PDB entry 3VR1 | X-ray diffraction, 3.00 A resolution | chain A

[Chain A]
Protein: Peptide chain release factor 3
Source organism: Desulfovibrio vulgaris
Reference sequence: B8DIL5 (RF3_DESVM); numbering as in UniProt (aligned over 1-529)
Amino-acid sequence (548 residues; numbered -18 to 529; the number before each row is that of its first residue; numbers below 1 keep their minus sign (Gly-18 is residue -18)):
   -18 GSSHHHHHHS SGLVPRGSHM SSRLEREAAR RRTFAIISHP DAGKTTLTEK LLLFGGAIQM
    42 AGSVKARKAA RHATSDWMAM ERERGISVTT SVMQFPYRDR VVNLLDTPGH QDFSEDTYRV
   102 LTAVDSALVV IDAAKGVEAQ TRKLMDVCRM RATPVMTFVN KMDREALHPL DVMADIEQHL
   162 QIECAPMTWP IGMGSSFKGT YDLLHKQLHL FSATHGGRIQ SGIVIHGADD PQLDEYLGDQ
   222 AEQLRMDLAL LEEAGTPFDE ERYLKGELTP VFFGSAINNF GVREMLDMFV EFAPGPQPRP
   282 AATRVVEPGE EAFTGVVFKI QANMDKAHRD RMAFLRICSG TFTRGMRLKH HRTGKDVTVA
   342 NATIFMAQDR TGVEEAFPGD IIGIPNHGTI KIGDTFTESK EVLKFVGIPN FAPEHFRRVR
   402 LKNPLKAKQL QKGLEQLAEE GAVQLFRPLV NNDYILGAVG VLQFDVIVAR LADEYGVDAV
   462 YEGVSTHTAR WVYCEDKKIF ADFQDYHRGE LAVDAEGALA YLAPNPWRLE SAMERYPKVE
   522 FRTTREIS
Disordered / not traced: -18 to 0, 195-199, 304-311
Differences from the reference sequence: expression tag (-18 to 0)
Swiss-Prot annotation at these positions:
  - binding site (GTP): Ser19 to Thr26, Asp87 to His91, Asn141 to Asp144
Ligand contacts: guanosine-5',3'-tetraphosphate (G4P): Ser19, His20, Pro21, Asp22, Ala23, Gly24, Lys25, Thr26, Thr27, Lys49, Arg52, His53, His91, Asn141, Lys142, Asp144, Arg145, Ser256, Ala257, Ile258
Reported in the primary citation:
  - mutagenesis - K49G (20-fold): decreased binding to ppGpp
  - mutagenesis - A47G: unchanged binding to ppGpp
  - specificity-determining residues: Lys49
  - binding site for guanosine-5',3'-tetraphosphate: Lys49
  - mutagenesis - K49G (20-fold): decreased binding to guanosine-5',3'-tetraphosphate
  - mutagenesis - A47G: unchanged binding to guanosine-5',3'-tetraphosphate

[Overview]
Bound to chain A: guanosine-5',3'-tetraphosphate. Curated annotation (UniProt) lists 17 GTP-binding residues.
From the paper: a binding site for guanosine-5',3'-tetraphosphate at Lys49; K49G reduces binding to ppGpp.
Chain A is Peptide chain release factor 3 (Desulfovibrio vulgaris); the structure, Crystal structure analysis
of the translation factor RF3, was determined by X-ray diffraction, deposited together with 3VQT.
